8OLC - chains d and C of the 28 polymer chains in the assembly; structure by electron microscopy, 3.48 A resolution.

Chain d:
Protein: Outer capsid glycoprotein VP7
UniProtKB: A0A060IEQ1 (A0A060IEQ1_9VIRU); residue numbers follow UniProt; this construct covers 1-326
Amino-acid sequence (326 residues; each row starts with the number of its first residue):
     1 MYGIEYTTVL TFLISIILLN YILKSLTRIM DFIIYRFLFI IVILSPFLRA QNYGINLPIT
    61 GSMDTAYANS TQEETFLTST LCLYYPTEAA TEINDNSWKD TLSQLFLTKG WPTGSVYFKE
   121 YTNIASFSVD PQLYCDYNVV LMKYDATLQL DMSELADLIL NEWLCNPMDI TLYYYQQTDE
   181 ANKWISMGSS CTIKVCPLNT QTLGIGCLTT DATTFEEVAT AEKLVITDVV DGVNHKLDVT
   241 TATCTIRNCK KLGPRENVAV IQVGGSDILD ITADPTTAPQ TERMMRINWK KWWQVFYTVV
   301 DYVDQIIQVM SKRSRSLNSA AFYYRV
Unresolved in the structure: 1-56, 315-326
Disulfide bonds: Cys82-Cys135, Cys165-Cys249, Cys196-Cys207
Metal / ion sites: Ca2+ site 1: Asp95 (shared with 2 residues of chain c); Ca2+ site 2: Gln177, Asp228, Val229, Asp231; Ca2+ site 3: Gly206, Thr214, Glu216; Ca2+ site 4: Asp301 (shared with 3 residues of chain c)

Chain C:
Protein: Intermediate capsid protein VP6
UniProtKB: A2T3S6 (A2T3S6_9VIRU); residue numbers follow UniProt; this construct covers 1-397
Amino-acid sequence (397 residues; each row starts with the number of its first residue):
     1 MDVLYSLSKT LKDARDKIVE GTLYSNVSDL IQQFNQMIIT MNGNEFQTGG IGNLPIRNWN
    61 FNFGLLGTTL LNLDANYVET ARNTIDYFVD FVDNVCMDEM VRESQRNGIA PQSDSLRKLS
   121 AIKFKRINFD NSSEYIENWN LQNRRQRTGF TFHKPNIFPY SASFTLNRSQ PAHDNLMGTM
   181 WLNAGSEIQV AGFDYSCAIN APANIQQFEH IVPLRRVLTT ATITLLPDAE RFSFPRVINS
   241 ADGATTWFFN PVILRPNNVE VEFLLNGQII NTYQARFGTI VARNFDTIRL SFQLMRPPNM
   301 TPAVAVLFPN AQPFEHHATV GLTLRIESAV CESVLADASE TLLANVTSVR QEYAIPVGPV
   361 FPPGMNWTDL ITNYSPSRED NLQRVFTVAS IRSMLIK
Metal / ion sites: Zn2+: His153 (shared with 1 residue of chain D; 1 residue of chain E)

Chain d / chain C interface:
Pairs across the interface (18; chain d residue first):
  Met63(d) with Arg255(C)
  Thr65(d) with Arg255(C), hydrogen bond (backbone-side chain)
  Ala66(d) with Arg255(C)
  Tyr67(d) with Met295(C), hydrophobic; Pro297(C), hydrophobic; Pro298(C)
  Ala68(d) with Pro298(C); Asn299(C)
  Asn69(d) with Asn299(C), hydrogen bond (backbone-side chain)
  Ser70(d) with Pro298(C); Asn299(C)
  Thr71(d) with Asn299(C), hydrogen bond (backbone-side chain)
  Glu282(d) with Val306(C)
  Gln305(d) with Asn310(C)
  Gln308(d) with Pro302(C); Ala305(C)
  Val309(d) with Pro302(C)
  Met310(d) with Pro302(C)

Summary:
Chain d and chain C form an interface of 13 and 9 residues respectively, with 3 hydrogen bonds. Polar contacts
include Thr65(d)-Arg255(C), Asn69(d)-Asn299(C) and Thr71(d)-Asn299(C). Gln177(d), Asp228(d), Val229(d) and
Asp231(d) form the Ca2+ site 2. Gly206(d), Thr214(d) and Glu216(d) coordinate Ca2+ site 3.
Chain d is Outer capsid glycoprotein VP7 and chain C is Intermediate capsid protein VP6; the structure, SA11
Rotavirus Trypsinized Triple Layered Particle, was determined by electron microscopy, deposited together with
8OLB, 8OLE and 8QTZ.
